PDB entry 7RE2 | electron microscopy, 3.17 A resolution | chains A and T of the 7 polymer chains in the assembly

== Chain A ==
Name: RNA-directed RNA polymerase
Source organism: Severe acute respiratory syndrome coronavirus 2
Notes: EC 2.7.7.48
UniProtKB: P0DTD1 (R1AB_SARS2); residues 1-932 here correspond to UniProt positions 4393-5324 (UniProt number = residue number + 4392)
Sequence (932 residues; row label = number of the first residue in the row):
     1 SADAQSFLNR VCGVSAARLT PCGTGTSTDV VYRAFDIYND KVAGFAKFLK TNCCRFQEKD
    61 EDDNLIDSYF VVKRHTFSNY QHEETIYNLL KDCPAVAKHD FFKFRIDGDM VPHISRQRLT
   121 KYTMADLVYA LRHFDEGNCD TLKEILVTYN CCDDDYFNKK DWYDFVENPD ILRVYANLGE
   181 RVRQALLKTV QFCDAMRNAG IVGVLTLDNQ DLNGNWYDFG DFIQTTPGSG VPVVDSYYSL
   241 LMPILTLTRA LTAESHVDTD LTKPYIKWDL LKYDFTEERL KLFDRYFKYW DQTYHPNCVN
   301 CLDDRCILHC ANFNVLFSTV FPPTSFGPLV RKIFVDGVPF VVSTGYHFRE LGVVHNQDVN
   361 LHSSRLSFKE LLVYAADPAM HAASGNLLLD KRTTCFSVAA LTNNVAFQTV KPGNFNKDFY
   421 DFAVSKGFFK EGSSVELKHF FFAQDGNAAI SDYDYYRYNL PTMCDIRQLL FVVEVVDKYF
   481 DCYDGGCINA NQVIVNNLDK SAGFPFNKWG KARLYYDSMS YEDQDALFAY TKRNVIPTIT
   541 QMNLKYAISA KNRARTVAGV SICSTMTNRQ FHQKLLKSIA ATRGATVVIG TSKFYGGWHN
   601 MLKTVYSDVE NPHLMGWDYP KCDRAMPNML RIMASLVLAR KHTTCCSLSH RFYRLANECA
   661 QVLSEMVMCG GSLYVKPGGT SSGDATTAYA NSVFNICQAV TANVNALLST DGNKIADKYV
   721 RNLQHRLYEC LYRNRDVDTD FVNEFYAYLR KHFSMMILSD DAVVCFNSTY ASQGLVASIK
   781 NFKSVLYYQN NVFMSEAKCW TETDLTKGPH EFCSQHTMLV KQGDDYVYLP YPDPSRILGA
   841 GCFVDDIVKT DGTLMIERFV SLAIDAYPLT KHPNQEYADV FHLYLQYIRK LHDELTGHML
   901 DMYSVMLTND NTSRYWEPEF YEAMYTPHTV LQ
Unresolved in the structure: 1-2, 930-932
Bound ions: Mg2+: Asn-209, Asp-218 (together with ADP); Zn2+ site 1: His-295, Cys-301, Cys-306, Cys-310; Zn2+ site 2: Cys-487, His-642, Cys-645, Cys-646
Residues lining bound ligands:
  - chapso (1N7), molecule 1: Arg-197, Val-231, Lys-288, Tyr-289, Asp-291
  - chapso (1N7), molecule 2: Val-202, Val-204, Asp-221, Ile-223, Thr-225, Val-233, Arg-733
  - chapso (1N7), molecule 3: Tyr-903, Ser-904, Val-905
  - ADP (adenosine-5'-diphosphate): Phe-35, Lys-50, Asn-52, Cys-53, Lys-73, Arg-74, His-75, Asn-79, Arg-116, Asp-208, Asn-209, Tyr-217, Asp-218, Gly-220
UniProt features mapped onto this chain:
  - region: Lys-545 to Arg-555 (Interaction with RMP Remdesivir), Thr-582 to Pro-620 (RdRp Palm N-ter)
  - active site: Ser-759, Asp-760, Asp-761
  - binding site (Mn(2+)): Asn-209, Asp-218
  - binding site (Zn(2+)): His-295, Cys-301, Cys-306, Cys-310, Cys-487, His-642, Cys-645, Cys-646
  - site: Gln-932 (Cleavage)

== Chain T ==
Molecule: Template RNA
Sequence (55 nucleotides; row label = number of the first residue in the row):
     1 CUAUCCCCAU GUGAUUUUAA UAGCUUCUUA GGAGAAUGAC GUAGCAUGCU ACGCG
Unresolved in the structure: 1-17, 55

== Interface between chain A and chain T ==
Pairs across the interface - 44 pairs, chain A then chain T:
  Gln-408(A) / U18(T)  hydrogen bond to the base
  Asn-496(A) / G23(T)  phosphate contact
  Lys-500(A) / A20(T)  phosphate contact
  Lys-500(A) / U21(T)  phosphate contact
  Ser-501(A) / A19(T)  hydrogen bond to the phosphate
  Ser-501(A) / A20(T)  hydrogen bond to the phosphate
  Asn-507(A) / A19(T)  hydrogen bond to the phosphate
  Lys-511(A) / A19(T)  salt bridge to the phosphate
  Gln-541(A) / A19(T)  phosphate contact
  Asn-543(A) / U18(T)  sugar contact
  Asn-543(A) / A19(T)  sugar contact
  Asn-543(A) / A20(T)  sugar contact
  Lys-545(A) / A20(T)  base contact
  Val-557(A) / A20(T)  base contact
  Ala-558(A) / A20(T)  sugar contact
  Gly-559(A) / A20(T)  sugar contact
  Arg-569(A) / U21(T)  salt bridge to the phosphate
  Arg-569(A) / A22(T)  salt bridge to the phosphate
  Lys-577(A) / A22(T)  phosphate contact
  Lys-577(A) / G23(T)  salt bridge to the phosphate
  Ala-580(A) / G23(T)  sugar contact
  Gly-590(A) / G23(T)  hydrogen bond to the sugar
  Gly-590(A) / C24(T)  sugar contact
  Ser-592(A) / C24(T)  sugar contact
  Phe-594(A) / C24(T)  sugar contact
  Phe-594(A) / U25(T)  sugar contact
  Tyr-595(A) / U25(T)  hydrogen bond to the phosphate
  Tyr-595(A) / U26(T)  hydrogen bond to the phosphate
  Ser-682(A) / A20(T)  base contact
  Gly-683(A) / A20(T)  hydrogen bond to the sugar
  Gly-683(A) / U21(T)  sugar contact
  Asp-684(A) / U21(T)  hydrogen bond to the sugar
  Ala-685(A) / U21(T)  hydrogen bond to the sugar
  Thr-687(A) / U21(T)  base contact
  Tyr-689(A) / A22(T)  hydrogen bond to the sugar
  Tyr-689(A) / G23(T)  sugar contact
  Val-860(A) / U26(T)  sugar contact
  Ile-864(A) / U26(T)  sugar contact
  Arg-914(A) / C27(T)  salt bridge to the phosphate
  Tyr-915(A) / C27(T)  sugar contact
  Phe-920(A) / U26(T)  phosphate contact
  Phe-920(A) / C27(T)  phosphate contact
  Met-924(A) / U25(T)  sugar contact
  Met-924(A) / U26(T)  sugar contact
Also at the interface, not in a pair above, chain A (38 interface residues in all): Val-560, Thr-565, Gln-573, Ile-589, Thr-591, Thr-686, Ser-861
Also at the interface, not in a pair above, chain T (11 interface residues in all): U28

== In short ==
The interface between chain A and chain T involves 38 residues on one side and 11 on the other, with 11
hydrogen bonds and 5 salt bridges. Among the polar pairs are Gln-408(A)/U18(T), Gly-590(A)/G23(T) and
Gly-683(A)/A20(T).
Here chain A is RNA-directed RNA polymerase (Severe acute respiratory syndrome coronavirus 2) and chain T is
Template RNA. Entry 7RE2 (SARS-CoV-2 replication-transcription complex bound to nsp13 helicase - nsp13(1)-RTC)
was determined by electron microscopy together with 7RDX, 7RDY, 7RDZ, 7RE0, 7RE1 and 7RE3 from the same study.
